PDB entry 6R91 | electron microscopy, 4.10 A resolution (low resolution: residue-level contacts below are approximate; hydrogen-bond / salt-bridge calls are withheld) | chains E and I of the 12 polymer chains in the assembly

== Chain E ==
Name: Histone H3.1
From: Homo sapiens
UniProtKB: P68431 (H31_HUMAN); residues 1-136 here = UniProt positions 1-136
Chain sequence (139 residues; numbered -2 to 136; the number before each row is that of its first residue; numbers below 1 keep their minus sign (Gly-2 is residue -2)):
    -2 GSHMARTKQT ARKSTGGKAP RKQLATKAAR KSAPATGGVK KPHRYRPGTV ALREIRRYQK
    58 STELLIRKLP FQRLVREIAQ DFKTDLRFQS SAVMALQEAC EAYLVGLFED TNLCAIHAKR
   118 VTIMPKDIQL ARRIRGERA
Disordered / not traced: -2 to 38
Construct notes: expression tag (-2 to 0)
Swiss-Prot annotation at these positions:
  - modified residue: Arg3 (Asymmetric dimethylarginine), Thr4 (Phosphothreonine), Lys5 (Allysine), Gln6 (5-glutamyl dopamine), Thr7 (Phosphothreonine), Arg9 (Citrulline), Lys10 (N6,N6,N6-trimethyllysine), Ser11 (ADP-ribosylserine), Thr12 (Phosphothreonine), Lys15 (N6-(2-hydroxyisobutyryl)lysine), Arg18 (Asymmetric dimethylarginine), Lys19 (N6-(2-hydroxyisobutyryl)lysine), Lys24 (N6-(2-hydroxyisobutyryl)lysine), Arg27 (Citrulline), Lys28 (N6,N6,N6-trimethyllysine), Ser29 (ADP-ribosylserine), Lys37 (N6,N6,N6-trimethyllysine), Lys38 (N6-methyllysine), Tyr42 (Phosphotyrosine), Lys57 (N6,N6,N6-trimethyllysine) and 8 more in UniProt
  - lipidation: Lys19 (N6-decanoyllysine)
  - natural variant: Lys28 (K28M: In GLM), Lys37 (K37I: Found in pediatric undifferentiated soft tissue sarcoma samples; uncertain significance; K37M: Found in pediatric undifferentiated soft tissue sarcoma samples; uncertain significance)

== Chain I ==
Molecule: Human alpha-satellite DNA
Sequence (145 nucleotides; each row starts with the number of its first residue):
     1 ATCAATATCC ACCTGCAGAT TCTACCAAAA GTGTATTTGG AAACTGCTCC ATCAAAAGGC
    61 ATGTTCAGCT GGTTCAGCTG AACATGCCTT TTGATGGAGC AGTTTCCAAA TACACTTTTG
   121 GTAGAATCTG CAGGTGGATA TTGAT

== Chain E / chain I interface ==
Residue-residue contacts (20):
  His40(E) with DC3(I)
  Arg41(E) with DT79(I); DG80(I)
  Pro44(E) with DC78(I)
  Gly45(E) with DC78(I); DT79(I)
  Val47(E) with DT79(I)
  Ala48(E) with DT79(I)
  Arg50(E) with DA5(I)
  Lys57(E) with DT6(I)
  Arg64(E) with DC87(I); DC88(I)
  Lys65(E) with DC88(I)
  Leu66(E) with DC87(I); DC88(I)
  Arg70(E) with DC87(I)
  Arg84(E) with DG96(I); DG97(I)
  Lys116(E) with DG68(I); DC69(I)
Also at the interface, not in a pair above, chain E (17 interface residues in all): Thr46, Glu51, Pro67
Also at the interface, not in a pair above, chain I (14 interface residues in all): DA4, DT95

== Summary ==
17 residues of chain E face 14 of chain I across their interface.
Chain E is Histone H3.1 (Homo sapiens) and chain I is Human alpha-satellite DNA; the structure, Cryo-EM
structure of NCP_THF2(-3)-UV-DDB, was determined by electron microscopy together with 6R8Y, 6R8Z, 6R90, 6R92,
6R93 and 6R94 from the same study.
